6KVO - chains A and B of the 6 polymer chains in the assembly; structure by X-ray diffraction, 2.50 A resolution.

# Chain A (and B)
Protein: NtMOC1
Source organism: Nicotiana tabacum
Notes: chain B of this document is another copy of the same molecule, construct and numbering; everything in this record applies to it too
UniProt: A0A1S4CVP6 (A0A1S4CVP6_TOBAC); numbering as in UniProt (aligned over 108-275)
Amino-acid sequence (171 residues; row label = number of the first residue in the row):
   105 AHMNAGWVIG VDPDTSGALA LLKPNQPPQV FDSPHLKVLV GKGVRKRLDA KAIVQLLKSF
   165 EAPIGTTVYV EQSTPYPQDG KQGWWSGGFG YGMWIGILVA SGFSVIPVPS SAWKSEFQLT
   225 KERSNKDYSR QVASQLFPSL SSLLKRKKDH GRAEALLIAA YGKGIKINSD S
Unresolved in the structure: 105, 145-146, 273-275 (chain B: 105-109, 269-275)
Construct notes: expression tag (105-107); engineered mutation K162 (Gln in A0A1S4CVP6), Q235 (Glu in A0A1S4CVP6), Q239 (Glu in A0A1S4CVP6)
Ion coordination: Mg2+: D118, E175
What the authors report for this chain:
  - self-association interface (contacts with another copy of this molecule): G192, G196, G200, A204
  - mutagenesis - G200E/A204E: abolished binding to NtMOC1 (chain A)
  - mutagenesis - G200E, A204E: decreased binding to NtMOC1 (chain A)
  - mutagenesis - G200E, A204E: decreased catalytic activity on HJ
  - Mg2+ coordination: D118, E175, E258
  - catalytic residues: D116, D118, E175, E258
  - mutagenesis - D116A, D118A, R149D, R149D/K185D/K218D/K225D, E175A, D183A, K185D, K218D, R250D/K251D/K252D, E258A: abolished catalytic activity on HJ
  - mutagenesis - D116A, D118A, R149D, E175A, Y180A, K185D, K218D, E258A: unchanged binding to HJ
  - binding site for the 18-nt DNA strand: R149
  - binding site for the 18-nt DNA strand: R149, K185, Q186, G187
  - binding site for the 18-nt DNA strand: K185
  - binding site for the 18-nt DNA strand: Y180, D183, K218, K225
  - mutagenesis - Y180A, K225D: unchanged catalytic activity on HJ
  - mutagenesis - R149D/K185D/K218D/K225D, R250D/K251D/K252D: abolished binding to HJ
  - specificity-determining residues: D183
  - mutagenesis - D183A: decreased binding to HJ
  - conformationally variable residues (loop rearrangement): Y180, D183

# Interface between chain A and chain B
Pairs across the interface - 38 pairs, chain A then chain B:
  K155(A) - V203(B)
  V158(A) - A204(B)  hydrophobic
  P181(A) - K185(B)  hydrogen bond (backbone-side chain)
  K185(A) - P181(B)  hydrogen bond (side chain-backbone)
  K185(A) - W188(B)
  W188(A) - K185(B)
  W188(A) - W189(B)
  W189(A) - S177(B)  hydrogen bond
  W189(A) - W188(B)
  W189(A) - G191(B)
  W189(A) - G192(B)
  W189(A) - Y195(B)  hydrophobic
  G191(A) - W189(B)
  G192(A) - W189(B)
  G192(A) - G192(B)
  G192(A) - F193(B)
  F193(A) - G192(B)
  F193(A) - F193(B)
  F193(A) - Y195(B)  hydrophobic
  F193(A) - G196(B)
  Y195(A) - W189(B)  hydrophobic
  Y195(A) - F193(B)  hydrophobic
  G196(A) - F193(B)
  G196(A) - G196(B)
  G196(A) - M197(B)
  M197(A) - G196(B)
  M197(A) - M197(B)
  M197(A) - I199(B)  hydrophobic
  I199(A) - M197(B)  hydrophobic
  G200(A) - G200(B)
  G200(A) - I201(B)
  I201(A) - G200(B)
  V203(A) - A154(B)  hydrophobic
  V203(A) - K155(B)
  A204(A) - V158(B)  hydrophobic
  A204(A) - I201(B)  hydrophobic
  A204(A) - A204(B)  hydrophobic
  S205(A) - A204(B)
Also at the interface, not in a pair above, chain A (22 interface residues in all): A154, S177, P179, Q186
Also at the interface, not in a pair above, chain B (22 interface residues in all): P179, Q186, S205

# In short
The chain A/chain B interface involves 22 residues from each chain; the contacts include 3 hydrogen bonds.
Among the polar pairs are P181(A)-K185(B) and W189(A)-S177(B). From the paper: catalytic residues D116(A),
D118(A) and E175(A) among others; D116A, D118A and R149D of chain A, among others, abolish catalytic activity
on HJ; 15 substitutions were tested in all.
Both chains are NtMOC1 (Nicotiana tabacum). Entry 6KVO (Crystal structure of chloroplast resolvase in complex
with Holliday junction) was determined by X-ray diffraction, deposited together with 6LCM and 6LCT.
